Entry 2XKK (X-ray diffraction, 3.25 A resolution); this record covers chains C and E of the 4 polymer chains in the assembly.

[Chain C]
Protein: Topoisomerase IV
Organism: Acinetobacter baumannii
Notes: EC 5.99.1.-; fragment: pare subunit c-terminal 28kda domain, residues 370-627, parc subunit n-terminal 58kda domain, residues 1 to 503
UniProtKB: chimeric construct of B0V9T6, B0VP98: residues 347-604 from B0V9T6 (B0V9T6_ACIBY) positions 370-627 (UniProt number = residue number + 23); residues 1001-1503 from B0VP98 positions 1-503 (UniProt number = residue number - 1000)
Chain sequence (767 residues; row label = number of the first residue in the row; note: 391 numbers in that range are skipped by the numbering (no residue carries them; nothing is unmodelled there)):
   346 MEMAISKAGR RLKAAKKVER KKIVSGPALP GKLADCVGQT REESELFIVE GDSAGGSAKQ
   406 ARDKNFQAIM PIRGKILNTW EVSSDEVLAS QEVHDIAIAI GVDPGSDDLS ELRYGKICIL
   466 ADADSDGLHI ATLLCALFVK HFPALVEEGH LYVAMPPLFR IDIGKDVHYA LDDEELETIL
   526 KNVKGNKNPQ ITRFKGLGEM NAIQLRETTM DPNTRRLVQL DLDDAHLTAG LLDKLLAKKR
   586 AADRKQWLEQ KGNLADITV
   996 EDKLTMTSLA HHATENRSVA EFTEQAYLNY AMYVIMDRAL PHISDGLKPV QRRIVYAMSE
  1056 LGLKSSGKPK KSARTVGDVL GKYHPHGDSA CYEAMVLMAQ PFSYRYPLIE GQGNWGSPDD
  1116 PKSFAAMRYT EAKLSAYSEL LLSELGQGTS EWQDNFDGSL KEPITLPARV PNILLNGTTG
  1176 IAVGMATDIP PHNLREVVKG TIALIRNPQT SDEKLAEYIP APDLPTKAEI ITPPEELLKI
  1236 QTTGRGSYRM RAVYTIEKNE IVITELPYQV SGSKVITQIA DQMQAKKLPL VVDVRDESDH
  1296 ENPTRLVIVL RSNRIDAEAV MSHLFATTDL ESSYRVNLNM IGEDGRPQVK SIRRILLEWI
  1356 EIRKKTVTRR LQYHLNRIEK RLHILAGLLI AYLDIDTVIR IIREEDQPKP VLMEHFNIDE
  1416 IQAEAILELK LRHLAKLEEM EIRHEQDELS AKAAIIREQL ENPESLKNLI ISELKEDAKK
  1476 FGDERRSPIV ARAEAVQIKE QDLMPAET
Disordered / not traced: 346-363, 529-531, 598-604, 996-1007, 1488-1503
Differences from the reference sequence: expression tag (346)
Modified residues: Tyr1124 (o-phosphotyrosine; PTR)
Metal / ion sites: Mg2+: Asp467, Asp469
Residues lining bound ligands: moxifloxacin (MFX; 1-cyclopropyl-6-fluoro-8-methoxy-7-[(4aS,7aS)-octahydro-6H-pyrrolo[3,4-b]pyridin-6-yl]-4-oxo-1,4-dihydroquinoline-3-carboxylic acid): Arg418, Gly419, Glu437, Ser1084

[Chain E]
Molecule: 34-nt DNA strand
Sequence (34 nucleotides; numbered 1 to 34; the number before each row is that of its first residue):
     1 ACCAAGGTCA TGAATGACTA TGCACGTAAA ACAG
Disordered / not traced: 1-5, 32-34

[How chain C and chain E interact]
Contacting residue pairs - 37 pairs, chain C then chain E:
  Lys420(C) - DT21(E)  sugar contact
  Lys420(C) - DG22(E)  sugar contact
  Ile421(C) - DT21(E)  phosphate contact
  Ile421(C) - DG22(E)  sugar contact
  Leu422(C) - DT21(E)  phosphate contact
  Leu422(C) - DG22(E)  phosphate contact
  Asn423(C) - DG22(E)  hydrogen bond to the phosphate
  Asn423(C) - DC23(E)  hydrogen bond to the phosphate
  Ser435(C) - DT21(E)  hydrogen bond to the phosphate
  His474(C) - DG22(E)  hydrogen bond to the phosphate
  His474(C) - DC23(E)  salt bridge to the phosphate
  Leu478(C) - DG22(E)  sugar contact
  Ala586(C) - DA24(E)  phosphate contact
  Ala586(C) - DC25(E)  phosphate contact
  Arg589(C) - DC23(E)  hydrogen bond to the phosphate
  Arg589(C) - DA24(E)  salt bridge to the phosphate
  Tyr1022(C) - DC23(E)  hydrogen bond to the phosphate
  Ala1121(C) - DG16(E)  sugar contact
  Arg1123(C) - DT15(E)  salt bridge to the phosphate
  Arg1123(C) - DG16(E)  base contact
  Tyr1124(C) - DG16(E)  covalent bond
  Ile1176(C) - DC23(E)  base contact
  Ile1176(C) - DA24(E)  sugar contact
  Ala1177(C) - DC23(E)  sugar contact
  Ala1177(C) - DA24(E)  phosphate contact
  Val1178(C) - DC23(E)  sugar contact
  Val1178(C) - DA24(E)  phosphate contact
  Gly1179(C) - DA24(E)  hydrogen bond to the phosphate
  Met1180(C) - DA24(E)  sugar contact
  Ala1181(C) - DA24(E)  sugar contact
  Arg1240(C) - DG26(E)  salt bridge to the phosphate
  Ser1242(C) - DT27(E)  hydrogen bond to the phosphate
  Arg1244(C) - DT27(E)  hydrogen bond to the phosphate
  Arg1244(C) - DA28(E)  salt bridge to the phosphate
  Ser1328(C) - DT27(E)  sugar contact
  Arg1330(C) - DC25(E)  base contact
  Arg1330(C) - DG26(E)  hydrogen bond to the sugar
Also at the interface, not in a pair above, chain C (25 interface residues in all): Ala1321
Also at the interface, not in a pair above, chain E (12 interface residues in all): DA17, DA29

[Summary]
The interface between chain C and chain E involves 25 residues on one side and 12 on the other; the contacts
include 1 covalent bond, 10 hydrogen bonds and 5 salt bridges. Among the polar pairs are Arg1330(C)-DG26(E),
Asn423(C)-DG22(E) and Asn423(C)-DC23(E). Chain C binds moxifloxacin.
Here chain C is Topoisomerase IV (Acinetobacter baumannii) and chain E is a 34-nt DNA strand. Entry 2XKK
(CRYSTAL STRUCTURE OF MOXIFLOXACIN, DNA, and A. BAUMANNII TOPO IV (PARE-PARC FUSION TRUNCATE)) was determined
by X-ray diffraction (same publication as 2XKJ).
